Entry 9GN4 (X-ray diffraction, 2.48 A resolution); this record covers chains A and B.

Chain A (and B):
Protein: Nucleoside deoxyribosyltransferase
From: Lactobacillus leichmannii
Notes: EC 2.4.2.6; chain B of this document is another copy of the same molecule, construct and numbering; everything in this record applies to it too
UniProt: Q9R5V5 (NTD_LACLE); residue numbers follow UniProt; this construct covers 1-157
Chain sequence (157 residues; numbered 1 to 157; the number before each row is that of its first residue):
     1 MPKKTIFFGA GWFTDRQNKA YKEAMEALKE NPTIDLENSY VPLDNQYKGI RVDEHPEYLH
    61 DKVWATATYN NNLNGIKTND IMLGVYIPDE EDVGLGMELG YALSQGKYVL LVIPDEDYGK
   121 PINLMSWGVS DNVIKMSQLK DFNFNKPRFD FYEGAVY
Sequence notes: engineered mutation F7 (Tyr in Q9R5V5), N72 (Asp in Q9R5V5)
Residues lining bound ligands:
  - cytidine (CTN; 4-amino-1-beta-D-ribofuranosyl-2(1h)-pyrimidinone), molecule 1: F7, F8, G9, A10, G11, W12, F13, P42, Q46, W64, T68, N72, D92, G94, L95, E98
  - cytidine (CTN), molecule 2: N123, L124, M125, Y157
UniProt features mapped onto this chain:
  - active site: E98 (Nucleophile)
  - mutagenesis: E98 (E98A: Loss of transferase activity)
What the authors report for this chain:
  - binding site for cytidine: Q46, N72, D92, E98
  - conformationally variable residues (side-chain flip): Q46, N72
  - catalytic residues: E98 (proposed by the authors, not directly observed)

Chain A / chain B interface:
Contacting residue pairs - 66 pairs, chain A then chain B:
  F13(A) with Y157(B), hydrophobic
  V52(A) with Y157(B)
  L59(A) with A155(B); V156(B), hydrogen bond (backbone-backbone)
  H60(A) with G154(B); A155(B)
  K62(A) with W127(B); F151(B); E153(B), salt bridge
  W64(A) with V156(B), hydrophobic
  A65(A) with L124(B); W127(B), hydrophobic
  T66(A) with W127(B)
  T68(A) with L124(B)
  Y69(A) with L124(B); M125(B), hydrophobic; G128(B), hydrogen bond (side chain-backbone); V129(B), hydrogen bond (side chain-backbone)
  N72(A) with L124(B); M125(B)
  L73(A) with M125(B), hydrophobic
  Y86(A) with V93(B)
  E91(A) with V93(B)
  D92(A) with V93(B); N123(B)
  V93(A) with Y86(B); E91(B); D92(B); V93(B), hydrophobic; G96(B); N123(B); S126(B)
  G94(A) with N123(B); M125(B)
  G96(A) with V93(B); G96(B); M97(B)
  M97(A) with G96(B); M97(B); G100(B); M125(B); V129(B), hydrophobic
  E98(A) with M125(B)
  L103(A) with Y101(B), hydrophobic
  S104(A) with S104(B)
  N123(A) with V93(B); G94(B)
  L124(A) with A65(B); T68(B); Y69(B)
  M125(A) with Y69(B); N72(B); L73(B), hydrophobic; M97(B), hydrophobic; E98(B)
  S126(A) with V93(B)
  W127(A) with K62(B); A65(B), hydrophobic; T66(B)
  G128(A) with Y69(B)
  V129(A) with Y69(B), hydrogen bond (backbone-side chain); M97(B), hydrophobic
  F151(A) with K62(B)
  A155(A) with L59(B); H60(B)
  V156(A) with L59(B), hydrogen bond (backbone-backbone)
Also at the interface, not in a pair above, chain A (36 interface residues in all): G100, Y101, G154, Y157
Also at the interface, not in a pair above, chain B (37 interface residues in all): F13, W64, L103, Y152

In short:
Chain A and chain B form an interface of 36 and 37 residues respectively; the contacts include 5 hydrogen
bonds and 1 salt bridge. Polar contacts include K62(A)-E153(B), Y69(A)-G128(B) and Y69(A)-V129(B). Bound to
chain A: cytidine. From the paper: the catalytic residue E98(A); a binding site for cytidine at Q46(A), N72(A)
and D92(A) among others.
Chain A and chain B are both Nucleoside deoxyribosyltransferase (Lactobacillus leichmannii); the structure,
Nucleoside-2'-deoxyribosyltransferase from Lactobacillus leichmannii. Y7F/D72N mutant with cytidine, was
determined by X-ray diffraction (same publication as 9GN2).
